PDB entry 7CAV | X-ray diffraction, 1.91 A resolution | chains A and B

[Chain A (and B)]
Molecule: cis-prenyltransferase MM_0014
Organism: Methanosarcina mazei Go1
Notes: chain B of this document is another copy of the same molecule, construct and numbering; everything in this record applies to it too
Amino-acid sequence (224 residues; each row starts with the number of its first residue; numbers below 1 keep their minus sign (Gly-4 is residue -4)):
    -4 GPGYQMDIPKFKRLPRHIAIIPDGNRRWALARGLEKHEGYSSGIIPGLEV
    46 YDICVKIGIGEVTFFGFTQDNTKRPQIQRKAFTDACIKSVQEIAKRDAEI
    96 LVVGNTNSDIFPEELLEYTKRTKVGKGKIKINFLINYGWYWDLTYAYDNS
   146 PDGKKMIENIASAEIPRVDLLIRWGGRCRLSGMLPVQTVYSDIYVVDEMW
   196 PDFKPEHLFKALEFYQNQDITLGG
Not modelled in the structure: -4 to -3, 144-149, 215-219 (chain B: -4 to -3)
Metal / ion sites: Mg2+: Asp18 (together with dimethylallyl diphosphate)
Ligand contacts:
  - dimethylallyl diphosphate (DMA), molecule 1: Ile16, Pro17, Asp18, Phe60, Gly61, Phe62, Thr63, Asn66, Arg69, Arg168, Arg174, Ser176
  - dimethylallyl diphosphate (DMA), molecule 2: Pro17, Asp18, Gly19, Asn20, Arg21, Arg22, Tyr35, Gly61, Asn66, Arg69, Phe77
From the paper describing this entry:
  - catalytic residues: Thr63, Asn66 (citing earlier work)

[How chain A and chain B interact]
Contacting residue pairs (61; chain A residue first):
  Arg21(A) - Gly219(B)  hydrogen bond (side chain-backbone)
  Asp65(A) - Tyr185(B)  hydrogen bond
  Asp65(A) - Leu217(B)
  Asp65(A) - Gly218(B)
  Asn66(A) - Gly218(B)
  Lys68(A) - Leu217(B)  hydrogen bond (side chain-backbone)
  Arg69(A) - Gly218(B)  hydrogen bond (side chain-backbone)
  Arg69(A) - Gly219(B)
  Trp134(A) - Ile152(B)  hydrophobic
  Trp134(A) - Val184(B)
  Trp134(A) - Tyr185(B)  hydrogen bond
  Tyr135(A) - Lys149(B)
  Tyr135(A) - Ile152(B)  hydrophobic
  Leu138(A) - Tyr142(B)  hydrogen bond (backbone-side chain)
  Leu138(A) - Met151(B)
  Thr139(A) - Gly148(B)
  Thr139(A) - Met151(B)
  Ala141(A) - Tyr142(B)  hydrophobic
  Tyr142(A) - Ala141(B)
  Tyr142(A) - Tyr142(B)
  Tyr142(A) - Ser145(B)  hydrogen bond (side chain-backbone)
  Tyr142(A) - Pro146(B)
  Tyr142(A) - Asp147(B)
  Tyr142(A) - Gly148(B)
  Tyr142(A) - Met151(B)
  Met151(A) - Tyr142(B)  hydrophobic
  Ile152(A) - Tyr135(B)  hydrophobic
  Ile152(A) - Leu138(B)  hydrophobic
  Ile152(A) - Tyr142(B)  hydrophobic
  Ile155(A) - Tyr142(B)
  Arg162(A) - Trp134(B)
  Arg172(A) - Gln213(B)
  Arg172(A) - Asp214(B)  salt bridge
  Cys173(A) - Cys173(B)  hydrophobic
  Cys173(A) - Ser186(B)
  Cys173(A) - Asp187(B)
  Cys173(A) - Ile188(B)  hydrogen bond (backbone-backbone)
  Arg174(A) - Tyr185(B)
  Arg174(A) - Ser186(B)
  Arg174(A) - Asp187(B)  salt bridge
  Arg174(A) - Asp214(B)  hydrogen bond (side chain-backbone)
  Arg174(A) - Thr216(B)
  Leu175(A) - Leu175(B)  hydrophobic
  Leu175(A) - Val184(B)
  Ser176(A) - Val184(B)  hydrogen bond (backbone-backbone)
  Gly177(A) - Val184(B)  hydrogen bond (backbone-backbone)
  Val184(A) - Trp134(B)
  Val184(A) - Leu175(B)
  Val184(A) - Ser176(B)  hydrogen bond (backbone-backbone)
  Val184(A) - Gly177(B)  hydrogen bond (backbone-backbone)
  Tyr185(A) - Asp65(B)  hydrogen bond
  Tyr185(A) - Trp134(B)  hydrogen bond
  Tyr185(A) - Ser176(B)
  Ser186(A) - Cys173(B)
  Ser186(A) - Arg174(B)
  Asp187(A) - Cys173(B)
  Asp187(A) - Arg174(B)  salt bridge
  Ile188(A) - Cys173(B)  hydrogen bond (backbone-backbone)
  Gln213(A) - Arg172(B)
  Asp214(A) - Arg172(B)
  Asp214(A) - Arg174(B)  hydrogen bond (backbone-side chain)
Also at the interface, not in a pair above, chain A (30 interface residues in all): Pro180, Val181
Also at the interface, not in a pair above, chain B (34 interface residues in all): Thr139, Pro180, Val181, Ile215

[In short]
Chain A and chain B form an interface of 30 and 34 residues respectively; the contacts include 17 hydrogen
bonds and 3 salt bridges. Polar pairs include Arg172(A)-Asp214(B), Arg174(A)-Asp187(B) and Arg21(A)-Gly219(B).
Bound to chain A: dimethylallyl diphosphate. From the paper: catalytic residues Thr63(A) and Asn66(A).
Both chains are cis-prenyltransferase MM_0014 (Methanosarcina mazei Go1). Entry 7CAV (Versatile
cis-prenyltransferase MM_0014 from Methanosarcina mazei (crystal type: co-FG+DMAPP)) was determined by X-ray
diffraction (same publication as 7CAQ, 7CAR, 7CAS and 7CC3).
